3ZT7 - chains A and B; structure by X-ray diffraction, 2.50 A resolution.

# Chain A (and B)
Protein: Putative glucanohydrolase PEP1A
Organism: Streptomyces coelicolor
Notes: EC 2.4.1.-, 3.2.1.-; chain B of this document is another copy of the same molecule, construct and numbering; everything in this record applies to it too
UniProt: Q9L1K2 (PEP1A_STRCO); numbering as in UniProt (aligned over 1-675)
Chain sequence (695 residues; row label = number of the first residue in the row; numbers below 1 keep their minus sign (Met-19 is residue -19)):
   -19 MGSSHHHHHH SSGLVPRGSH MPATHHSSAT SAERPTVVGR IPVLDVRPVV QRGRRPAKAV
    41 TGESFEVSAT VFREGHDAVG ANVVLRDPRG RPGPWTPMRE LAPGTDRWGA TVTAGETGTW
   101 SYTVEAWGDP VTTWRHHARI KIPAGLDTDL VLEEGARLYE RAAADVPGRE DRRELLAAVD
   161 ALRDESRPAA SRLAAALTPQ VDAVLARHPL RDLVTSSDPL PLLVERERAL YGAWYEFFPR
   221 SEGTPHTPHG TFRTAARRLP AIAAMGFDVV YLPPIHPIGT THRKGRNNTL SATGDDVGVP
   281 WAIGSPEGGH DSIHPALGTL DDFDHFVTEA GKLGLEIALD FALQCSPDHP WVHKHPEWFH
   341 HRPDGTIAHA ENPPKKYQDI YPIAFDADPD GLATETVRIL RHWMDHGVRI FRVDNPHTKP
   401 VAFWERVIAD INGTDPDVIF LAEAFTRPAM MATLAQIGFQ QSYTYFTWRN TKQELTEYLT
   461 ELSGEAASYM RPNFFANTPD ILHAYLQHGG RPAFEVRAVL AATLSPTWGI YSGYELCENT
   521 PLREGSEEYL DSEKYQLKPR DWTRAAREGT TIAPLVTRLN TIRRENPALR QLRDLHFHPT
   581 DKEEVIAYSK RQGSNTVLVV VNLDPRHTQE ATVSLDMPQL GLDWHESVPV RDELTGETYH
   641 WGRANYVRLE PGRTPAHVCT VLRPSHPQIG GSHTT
Not modelled in the structure: -19 to 14, 664-675
Differences from the reference sequence: expression tag (-19 to 0)
Curated features (UniProtKB/Swiss-Prot):
  - active site: Asp394 (Nucleophile), Glu423 (Proton donor)
  - binding site (alpha-maltose 1-phosphate): Lys264, Gln324, Asp359, Asn395, Lys534, Tyr535
  - site: Asp480 (Transition state stabilizer)
Reported in the primary citation:
  - binding site for alpha-D-glucopyranose: Gly84
  - catalytic residues: Asp394, Glu423, Asp480 (by similarity / conservation)

# How chain A and chain B interact
Residue-residue contacts (84):
  Thr16(A) - Ala402(B)
  Thr16(A) - Glu405(B)
  Val17(A) - Arg34(B)
  Val17(A) - Glu405(B)  hydrogen bond (backbone-side chain)
  Val18(A) - Ala402(B)
  Val18(A) - Glu405(B)  hydrogen bond (backbone-side chain)
  Val18(A) - Ile437(B)  hydrophobic
  Gly19(A) - Ala402(B)
  Arg20(A) - Asp366(B)  salt bridge
  Arg20(A) - Pro400(B)
  Leu24(A) - Thr433(B)
  Asp25(A) - Arg32(B)  salt bridge
  Val26(A) - Arg32(B)  hydrogen bond (backbone-side chain)
  Val29(A) - Arg32(B)
  Arg32(A) - Asp25(B)  salt bridge
  Arg32(A) - Val26(B)  hydrogen bond (side chain-backbone)
  Arg32(A) - Val29(B)
  Arg34(A) - Val17(B)
  Arg35(A) - Val17(B)
  Phe52(A) - Ala429(B)  hydrophobic
  Phe52(A) - Met430(B)  hydrophobic
  Phe52(A) - Thr433(B)
  Arg53(A) - Met430(B)
  Glu54(A) - His397(B)
  Glu54(A) - Thr398(B)
  Glu54(A) - Lys399(B)
  Glu54(A) - Pro400(B)
  Glu54(A) - Met430(B)
  Gly55(A) - His397(B)  hydrogen bond (backbone-backbone)
  Gly55(A) - Thr398(B)
  His56(A) - Glu351(B)  hydrogen bond (side chain-backbone)
  His56(A) - Asn352(B)  hydrogen bond
  His56(A) - Thr398(B)
  Gly84(A) - Arg427(B)
  Asp86(A) - Arg427(B)  salt bridge
  Asp86(A) - Ala429(B)
  Asp127(A) - Arg342(B)  salt bridge
  Leu130(A) - Arg342(B)
  Leu130(A) - Pro343(B)
  Leu130(A) - Asp344(B)
  Val131(A) - Arg342(B)
  Glu134(A) - Arg342(B)  salt bridge
  Glu134(A) - Pro343(B)
  Arg137(A) - Pro343(B)
  Leu193(A) - Asp366(B)
  Asp198(A) - Arg34(B)  salt bridge
  Arg342(A) - Asp127(B)  salt bridge
  Arg342(A) - Leu130(B)
  Arg342(A) - Val131(B)
  Arg342(A) - Glu134(B)  salt bridge
  Pro343(A) - Leu130(B)
  Pro343(A) - Glu134(B)
  Pro343(A) - Arg137(B)
  Asp344(A) - Leu130(B)
  Glu351(A) - His56(B)  hydrogen bond (backbone-side chain)
  Asn352(A) - His56(B)
  Pro353(A) - His56(B)
  Asp366(A) - Arg20(B)  salt bridge
  Asp366(A) - Leu193(B)
  His397(A) - Glu54(B)
  His397(A) - Gly55(B)  hydrogen bond (backbone-backbone)
  Thr398(A) - Glu54(B)
  Thr398(A) - Gly55(B)
  Lys399(A) - Glu54(B)
  Pro400(A) - Arg20(B)
  Pro400(A) - Glu54(B)
  Ala402(A) - Thr16(B)
  Ala402(A) - Val18(B)
  Ala402(A) - Gly19(B)
  Glu405(A) - Thr16(B)
  Glu405(A) - Val17(B)  hydrogen bond (side chain-backbone)
  Glu405(A) - Val18(B)  hydrogen bond (side chain-backbone)
  Arg427(A) - Phe52(B)
  Arg427(A) - Gly84(B)
  Arg427(A) - Asp86(B)  salt bridge
  Ala429(A) - Thr50(B)
  Ala429(A) - Phe52(B)  hydrophobic
  Ala429(A) - Asp86(B)
  Met430(A) - Phe52(B)  hydrophobic
  Met430(A) - Arg53(B)
  Met430(A) - Glu54(B)
  Thr433(A) - Leu24(B)
  Thr433(A) - Phe52(B)
  Ile437(A) - Val18(B)  hydrophobic
Also at the interface, not in a pair above, chain A (52 interface residues in all): Pro22, Gln31, Thr50, Glu133, Leu200, Thr346, Val401, Arg406
Also at the interface, not in a pair above, chain B (52 interface residues in all): Pro22, Gln31, Arg35, Glu133, Asp198, Leu200, Thr346, Pro353, Val401, Arg406

# In short
The chain A/chain B interface involves 52 residues from each chain, with 11 hydrogen bonds and 11 salt
bridges. Among the polar pairs are Arg20(A)-Asp366(B), Asp25(A)-Arg32(B) and Asp86(A)-Arg427(B). The paper
reports catalytic residues Asp394(A), Glu423(A) and Asp480(A); a binding site for alpha-D-glucopyranose at
Gly84(A).
Both chains are Putative glucanohydrolase PEP1A (Streptomyces coelicolor). Entry 3ZT7 (GlgE isoform 1 from
Streptomyces coelicolor with beta-cyclodextrin and maltose bound) was determined by X-ray diffraction together
with 3ZSS, 3ZST, 3ZT5 and 3ZT6 from the same study.
